2O27 - chains A and B; structure by X-ray diffraction, 2.20 A resolution.

[Chain A (and B)]
Name: Kit ligand
Organism: Mus musculus
Notes: chain B of this document is another copy of the same molecule, construct and numbering; everything in this record applies to it too
Reference sequence: P20826 (SCF_MOUSE); residues 3-141 here correspond to UniProt positions 28-166 (UniProt number = residue number + 25)
Sequence (145 residues; each row starts with the number of its first residue):
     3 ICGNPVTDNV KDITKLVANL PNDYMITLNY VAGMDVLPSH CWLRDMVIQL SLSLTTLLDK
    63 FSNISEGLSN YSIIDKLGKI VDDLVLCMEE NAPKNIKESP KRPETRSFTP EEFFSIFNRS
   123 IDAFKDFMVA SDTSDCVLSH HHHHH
Unresolved in the structure: 3, 7-10, 99-100, 130-135, 142-147 (chain B: 3-8, 99-100, 131-136, 142-147)
Differences from the reference sequence: expression tag (142-147)
Swiss-Prot annotation at these positions:
  - glycosylation (N-linked (GlcNAc...) asparagine): N65, N72, N120
Cystine bridges: C4-C89, C43-C138
Reported in the primary citation:
  - conformationally variable residues (order/disorder transition): E92 to R104, F129 to S136

[Interface between chain A and chain B]
Pairs across the interface - 48 pairs, chain A then chain B:
  K17(A) - I66(B)
  K17(A) - E68(B)  hydrogen bond (side chain-backbone)
  K17(A) - L70(B)
  A20(A) - F63(B)
  A20(A) - S64(B)  hydrogen bond (backbone-backbone)
  A20(A) - I66(B)  hydrophobic
  N21(A) - N21(B)  hydrogen bond
  N21(A) - F63(B)
  N21(A) - I66(B)
  N21(A) - L70(B)  hydrogen bond (side chain-backbone)
  N21(A) - S71(B)
  N21(A) - N72(B)  hydrogen bond (side chain-backbone)
  L22(A) - K62(B)
  L22(A) - F63(B)
  P23(A) - P23(B)
  P23(A) - Y26(B)
  P23(A) - K62(B)
  P23(A) - F63(B)
  N24(A) - D61(B)  hydrogen bond (side chain-backbone)
  N24(A) - K62(B)  hydrogen bond (backbone-backbone)
  N24(A) - F63(B)
  D25(A) - Y26(B)  hydrogen bond
  D25(A) - K62(B)
  Y26(A) - P23(B)
  Y26(A) - D25(B)  hydrogen bond
  Y26(A) - Y26(B)  hydrophobic
  D61(A) - N24(B)  hydrogen bond (backbone-side chain)
  K62(A) - L22(B)
  K62(A) - P23(B)
  K62(A) - N24(B)  hydrogen bond (backbone-backbone)
  K62(A) - D25(B)  salt bridge
  F63(A) - A20(B)
  F63(A) - N21(B)
  F63(A) - L22(B)
  F63(A) - P23(B)
  S64(A) - A20(B)  hydrogen bond (backbone-backbone)
  I66(A) - K17(B)
  I66(A) - A20(B)  hydrophobic
  I66(A) - N21(B)
  I66(A) - L70(B)  hydrophobic
  E68(A) - K17(B)
  E68(A) - L70(B)
  G69(A) - G69(B)
  G69(A) - L70(B)  hydrogen bond (backbone-backbone)
  L70(A) - L70(B)
  S71(A) - N21(B)
  S71(A) - L70(B)
  N72(A) - N21(B)  hydrogen bond (side chain-backbone)
Interface residues without a listed pair, chain A (19 interface residues in all): Y73

[Overview]
The interface between chain A and chain B involves 19 residues on one side and 18 on the other, with 14
hydrogen bonds and 1 salt bridge. Polar contacts include K62(A)-D25(B), K17(A)-E68(B) and N21(A)-N21(B). The
paper reports conformational variability at E92(A) and F129(A).
Chain A and chain B are both Kit ligand (Mus musculus); the structure, Structure of a class III RTK signaling
assembly, was determined by X-ray diffraction.
